5VHH - chains Z and c of the 19 polymer chains in the assembly; structure by electron microscopy, 6.10 A resolution (low resolution: residue-level contacts below are approximate; hydrogen-bond / salt-bridge calls are withheld).

== Chain Z ==
Name: 26S proteasome non-ATPase regulatory subunit 7
Organism: Homo sapiens
UniProt: P51665 (PSMD7_HUMAN); residues 5-290 here = UniProt positions 5-290
Chain sequence (286 residues; row label = number of the first residue in the row):
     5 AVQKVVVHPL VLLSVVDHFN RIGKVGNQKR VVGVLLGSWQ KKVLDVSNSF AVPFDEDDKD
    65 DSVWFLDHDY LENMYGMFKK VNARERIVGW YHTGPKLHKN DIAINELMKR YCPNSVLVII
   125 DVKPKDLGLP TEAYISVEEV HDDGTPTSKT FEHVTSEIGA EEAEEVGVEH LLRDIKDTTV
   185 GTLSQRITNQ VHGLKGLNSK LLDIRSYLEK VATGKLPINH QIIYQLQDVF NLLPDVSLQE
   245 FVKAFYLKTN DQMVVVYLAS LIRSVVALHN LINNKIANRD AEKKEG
Curated features (UniProtKB/Swiss-Prot):
  - modified residue (N6-acetyllysine): Lys204, Lys214
  - cross-link: Lys180 (Glycyl lysine isopeptide (Lys-Gly) (interchain with G-Cter in ubiquitin))

== Chain c ==
Name: 26S proteasome non-ATPase regulatory subunit 14
Organism: Homo sapiens
Notes: EC 3.4.19.-
UniProt: O00487 (PSDE_HUMAN); numbering as in UniProt (aligned over 24-310)
Chain sequence (287 residues; each row starts with the number of its first residue):
    24 AVDTAEQVYI SSLALLKMLK HGRAGVPMEV MGLMLGEFVD DYTVRVIDVF AMPQSGTGVS
    84 VEAVDPVFQA KMLDMLKQTG RPEMVVGWYH SHPGFGCWLS GVDINTQQSF EALSERAVAV
   144 VVDPIQSVKG KVVIDAFRLI NANMMVLGHE PRQTTSNLGH LNKPSIQALI HGLNRHYYSI
   204 TINYRKNELE QKMLLNLHKK SWMEGLTLQD YSEHCKHNES VVKEMLELAK NYNKAVEEED
   264 KMTPEQLAIK NVGKQDPKRH LEEHVDVLMT SNIVQCLAAM LDTVVFK
Curated features (UniProtKB/Swiss-Prot):
  - motif: His113 to Asp126 (JAMM motif)
  - binding site (Zn(2+)): His113, His115, Asp126
  - modified residue: Ser150 (Phosphoserine), Ser224 (Phosphoserine), Thr266 (Phosphothreonine)
  - mutagenesis: His113 to His115 (Abolishes ubiquitin thioesterase activity, leading to prevent maintenance of JMJD2A/KDM4A on chromatin)

== Interface between chain Z and chain c ==
Pairs across the interface (90; chain Z residue first):
  Pro13(Z) with Leu220(c)
  Leu14(Z) with Leu39(c); Lys43(c)
  Leu16(Z) with Leu220(c)
  Leu17(Z) with Ser35(c); Leu36(c); Leu39(c); Leu217(c)
  Val20(Z) with Leu212(c)
  Asp21(Z) with Leu36(c); Arg104(c)
  Asn24(Z) with Arg68(c)
  Arg25(Z) with Gly103(c); Arg104(c)
  Asn52(Z) with Lys43(c)
  Tyr74(Z) with Met98(c); Gln101(c); Thr102(c)
  Asn77(Z) with Met98(c)
  Met78(Z) with Met98(c)
  Met81(Z) with Phe91(c); Lys94(c); Met95(c)
  Lys84(Z) with Pro76(c); Phe91(c)
  Val85(Z) with Met75(c); Pro76(c); Gln77(c)
  Pro128(Z) with Met216(c)
  Asp130(Z) with Asn219(c)
  Leu131(Z) with Lys223(c)
  Gly132(Z) with Lys223(c)
  Leu133(Z) with Lys223(c)
  Ile162(Z) with Leu220(c); Ser224(c)
  Glu165(Z) with Arg46(c)
  Ala167(Z) with Leu42(c)
  Glu168(Z) with Leu39(c)
  Val170(Z) with Lys152(c); Val155(c)
  Gly171(Z) with Leu38(c); Leu42(c)
  Val172(Z) with Leu217(c); His221(c)
  His174(Z) with Val155(c); Tyr207(c)
  Leu175(Z) with Ser35(c); Leu38(c); Tyr207(c); Lys209(c)
  Leu176(Z) with Lys209(c); Leu217(c); His221(c)
  Ile179(Z) with His221(c); Lys222(c)
  Thr182(Z) with Trp225(c)
  Val184(Z) with Ile296(c)
  Thr186(Z) with Met292(c)
  Gln189(Z) with Ile296(c); Cys299(c); Leu300(c)
  Thr192(Z) with Tyr234(c)
  Asn193(Z) with Met303(c)
  His196(Z) with Leu231(c); Tyr234(c); Met303(c)
  Lys199(Z) with Thr230(c)
  Leu242(Z) with Val308(c)
  Ala248(Z) with Glu242(c)
  Phe249(Z) with Val308(c)
  Leu251(Z) with Glu242(c); Lys246(c)
  Lys252(Z) with Glu242(c); Val297(c); Ala301(c); Leu304(c)
  Asp255(Z) with Lys246(c)
  Gln256(Z) with Gln298(c)
  Val259(Z) with Ser294(c); Val297(c); Gln298(c)
  Leu262(Z) with Lys253(c); Leu291(c); Ser294(c)
  Ala263(Z) with Leu291(c)
  Ile266(Z) with His287(c); Leu291(c)
  Arg267(Z) with Leu291(c)
  Val270(Z) with Leu284(c)
  His273(Z) with Leu284(c)
Interface residues without a listed pair, chain Z (64 interface residues in all): Phe23, Pro57, Pro134, Gly163, Glu166, Gly185, Gly200, Phe245, Val258, Val269, Leu272
Interface residues without a listed pair, chain c (70 interface residues in all): Lys40, Ile70, Ala74, Lys154, Glu213, Gln214, Lys215, Leu218, Met226, Gly228, Leu229, Cys238, Asn241, Asn256, Glu260, Leu270, Asn295

== In short ==
64 residues of chain Z and 70 residues of chain c are in contact. UniProt lists 3 Zn2+-binding residues and 3
mutagenesis sites on chain c.
Chain Z is 26S proteasome non-ATPase regulatory subunit 7 and chain c is 26S proteasome non-ATPase regulatory
subunit 14, both from Homo sapiens; the structure, Conformational Landscape of the p28-Bound Human Proteasome
Regulatory Particle, was determined by electron microscopy, deposited together with 5VGZ, 5VHF, 5VHI, 5VHJ,
5VHM, 5VHN and 5 further entries.
